Entry 4V4O (X-ray diffraction, 2.80 A resolution); this record covers chains F and M of the 21 polymer chains in the assembly.

[Chain F (and M)]
Name: cpn60(GroEL)
From: Thermus thermophilus
Notes: chain M of this document is another copy of the same molecule, construct and numbering; everything in this record applies to it too
UniProt: P61490 (CH60_THET2); aligned to UniProt positions 1-543 over residues 2-544 (the alignment contains insertions or deletions, so no single offset holds)
Amino-acid sequence (543 residues; each row starts with the number of its first residue):
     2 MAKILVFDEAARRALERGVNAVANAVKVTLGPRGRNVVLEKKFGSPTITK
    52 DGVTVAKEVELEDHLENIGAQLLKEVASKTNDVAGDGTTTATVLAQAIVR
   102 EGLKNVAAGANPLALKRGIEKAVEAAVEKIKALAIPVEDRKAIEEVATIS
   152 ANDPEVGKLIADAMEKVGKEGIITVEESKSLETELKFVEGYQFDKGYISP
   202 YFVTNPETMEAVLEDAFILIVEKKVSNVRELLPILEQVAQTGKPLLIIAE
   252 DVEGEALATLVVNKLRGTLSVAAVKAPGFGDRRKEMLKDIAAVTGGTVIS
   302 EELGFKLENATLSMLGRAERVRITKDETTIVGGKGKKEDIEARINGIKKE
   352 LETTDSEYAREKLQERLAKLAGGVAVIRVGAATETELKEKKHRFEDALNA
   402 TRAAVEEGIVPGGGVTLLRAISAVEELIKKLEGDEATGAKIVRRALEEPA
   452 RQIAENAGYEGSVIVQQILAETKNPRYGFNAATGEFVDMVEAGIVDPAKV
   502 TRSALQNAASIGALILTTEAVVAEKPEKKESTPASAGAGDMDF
Disordered / not traced: 2, 532-544 (chain M: 2, 528-544)
Ion coordination: Mg2+: Asp87 (together with ADP)
Small-molecule neighbours: ADP (adenosine-5'-diphosphate): Thr30, Leu31, Gly32, Pro33, Lys51, Asp87, Gly88, Thr89, Thr90, Thr91, Ile150, Asn153, Gly413, Gly414, Gly415, Ile454, Phe480, Asn481, Ala482, Ala483, Met490, Ile495, Val496, Asp497
Swiss-Prot annotation at these positions:
  - binding site (ATP): Thr30 to Pro33, Lys51, Asp87 to Thr91, Gly414, Asn481 to Ala483, Asp497

[Interface between chain F and chain M]
Contacting residue pairs (15; chain F residue first):
  Glu10(F) with Lys105(M); Ala109(M)
  Arg14(F) with Ala108(M); Ala109(M)
  Leu104(F) with Ala109(M)
  Lys105(F) with Ala109(M); Gly110(M); Ala111(M); Asp435(M)
  Ala108(F) with Lys105(M); Asn106(M), hydrogen bond (backbone-side chain); Ala109(M), hydrophobic
  Ala109(F) with Asn106(M), hydrogen bond (backbone-side chain); Thr438(M)
  Lys441(F) with Glu433(M), salt bridge
Other interface residues (no listed pair), chain F (8 interface residues in all): Arg101
Other interface residues (no listed pair), chain M (10 interface residues in all): Lys441

[Summary]
The interface between chain F and chain M involves 8 residues on one side and 10 on the other, with 2 hydrogen
bonds and 1 salt bridge. Among the polar pairs are Lys441(F)-Glu433(M), Ala108(F)-Asn106(M) and
Ala109(F)-Asn106(M). Chain F binds ADP.
Both chains are cpn60(GroEL) (Thermus thermophilus). Entry 4V4O (Crystal Structure of the Chaperonin Complex
Cpn60/Cpn10/(ADP)7 from Thermus Thermophilus) was determined by X-ray diffraction.
